PDB entry 9BYM | electron microscopy, 3.11 A resolution | chains A and G of the 18 polymer chains in the assembly

== Chain A ==
Name: ATP synthase subunit alpha
Organism: Sus scrofa
Reference sequence: A0A8D1XYK3 (A0A8D1XYK3_PIG); residues -39 to 510 here correspond to UniProt positions 1-550 (UniProt number = residue number + 40)
Chain sequence (550 residues; numbered -39 to 510; the number before each row is that of its first residue; numbers below 1 keep their minus sign (Met-39 is residue -39)):
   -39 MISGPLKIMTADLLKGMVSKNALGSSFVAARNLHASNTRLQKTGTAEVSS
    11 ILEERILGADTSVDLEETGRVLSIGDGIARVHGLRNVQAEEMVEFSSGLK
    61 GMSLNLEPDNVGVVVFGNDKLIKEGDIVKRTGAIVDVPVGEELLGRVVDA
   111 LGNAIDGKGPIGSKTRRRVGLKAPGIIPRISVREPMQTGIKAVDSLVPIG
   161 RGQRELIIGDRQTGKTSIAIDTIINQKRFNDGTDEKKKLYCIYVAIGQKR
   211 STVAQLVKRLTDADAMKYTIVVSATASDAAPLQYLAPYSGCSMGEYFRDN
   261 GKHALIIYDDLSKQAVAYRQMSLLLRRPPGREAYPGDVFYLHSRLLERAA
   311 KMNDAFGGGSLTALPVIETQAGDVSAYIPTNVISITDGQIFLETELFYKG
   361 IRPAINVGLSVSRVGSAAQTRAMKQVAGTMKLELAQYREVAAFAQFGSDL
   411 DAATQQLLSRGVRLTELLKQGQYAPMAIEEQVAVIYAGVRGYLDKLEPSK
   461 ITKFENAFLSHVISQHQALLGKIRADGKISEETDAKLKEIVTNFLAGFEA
Not modelled in the structure: -39 to 21
Ion coordination: Mg2+: Thr176 (together with ATP)
Small-molecule neighbours: ATP (adenosine-5'-triphosphate): Asp170, Arg171, Gln172, Thr173, Gly174, Lys175, Thr176, Ser177, Glu328, Phe357, Arg362, Pro363, Gln430, Gly431, Gln432

== Chain G ==
Name: ATP synthase subunit gamma
Organism: Sus scrofa
Reference sequence: A0A8D0YCC0 (A0A8D0YCC0_PIG); residues 0-272 here correspond to UniProt positions 1-273 (UniProt number = residue number + 1)
Chain sequence (273 residues; each row starts with the number of its first residue; numbering starts at 0):
     0 MATLKDITRRLKSIKNIQKITKSMKMVAAAKYARAERDLKPARVYGIGSL
    50 ALYEKADIKVPEDKKKHLIIGVSSDRGLCGAIHSSVAKQIKSEVANLTAA
   100 GKEVKIVGVGDKIRGILHRTHSDQFLVTFKEVGRKPPTFGDASVIALELL
   150 NSGYEFDEGSIIFNRFRSVISYKTEEKPIFSLDTVASAESMSIYDDIDAD
   200 VLRNYQEYSLANIIYYSLKESTTSEQSARMTAMDNASKNASEMIDKLTLT
   250 FNRTRQAVITKELIEIISGAAAL
Not modelled in the structure: 0

== Interface between chain A and chain G ==
Residue-residue contacts (17; chain A residue first):
  Pro289(A) - Ile265(G)  hydrophobic
  Gly290(A) - Leu262(G)
  Arg291(A) - Ile258(G)
  Arg291(A) - Leu262(G)
  Glu292(A) - Glu261(G)
  Ala293(A) - Ile265(G)
  Phe403(A) - Ser22(G)
  Phe403(A) - Met25(G)  hydrophobic
  Phe406(A) - Ile19(G)
  Phe406(A) - Ser22(G)
  Phe406(A) - Met23(G)
  Phe406(A) - Val26(G)  hydrophobic
  Asp409(A) - Val26(G)
  Asp409(A) - Ala29(G)
  Asp409(A) - Lys30(G)
  Asp409(A) - Arg33(G)  salt bridge
  Leu410(A) - Val26(G)  hydrophobic
Interface residues without a listed pair, chain A (10 interface residues in all): Ala402
Interface residues without a listed pair, chain G (13 interface residues in all): Ala269

== In short ==
Chain A and chain G form an interface of 10 and 13 residues respectively; the contacts include 1 salt bridge.
The salt-bridged pair is Asp409(A)-Arg33(G). Chain A binds ATP.
Here chain A is ATP synthase subunit alpha and chain G is ATP synthase subunit gamma, both from Sus scrofa.
Entry 9BYM (Cryo-EM structure of ATP synthase non-stator state) was determined by electron microscopy.
